PDB entry 7UZB | electron microscopy, 4.10 A resolution (low resolution: residue-level contacts below are approximate; hydrogen-bond / salt-bridge calls are withheld) | chains A and L of the 3 polymer chains in the assembly

# Chain A
Protein: Spike glycoprotein
From: Severe acute respiratory syndrome coronavirus 2
Notes: fragment: Spike S1 domain
Reference sequence: P0DTC2 (SPIKE_SARS2); aligned to UniProt positions 1-1210 over residues 1-1210 (the alignment contains insertions or deletions, so no single offset holds)
Amino-acid sequence (1256 residues; row label = number of the first residue in the row):
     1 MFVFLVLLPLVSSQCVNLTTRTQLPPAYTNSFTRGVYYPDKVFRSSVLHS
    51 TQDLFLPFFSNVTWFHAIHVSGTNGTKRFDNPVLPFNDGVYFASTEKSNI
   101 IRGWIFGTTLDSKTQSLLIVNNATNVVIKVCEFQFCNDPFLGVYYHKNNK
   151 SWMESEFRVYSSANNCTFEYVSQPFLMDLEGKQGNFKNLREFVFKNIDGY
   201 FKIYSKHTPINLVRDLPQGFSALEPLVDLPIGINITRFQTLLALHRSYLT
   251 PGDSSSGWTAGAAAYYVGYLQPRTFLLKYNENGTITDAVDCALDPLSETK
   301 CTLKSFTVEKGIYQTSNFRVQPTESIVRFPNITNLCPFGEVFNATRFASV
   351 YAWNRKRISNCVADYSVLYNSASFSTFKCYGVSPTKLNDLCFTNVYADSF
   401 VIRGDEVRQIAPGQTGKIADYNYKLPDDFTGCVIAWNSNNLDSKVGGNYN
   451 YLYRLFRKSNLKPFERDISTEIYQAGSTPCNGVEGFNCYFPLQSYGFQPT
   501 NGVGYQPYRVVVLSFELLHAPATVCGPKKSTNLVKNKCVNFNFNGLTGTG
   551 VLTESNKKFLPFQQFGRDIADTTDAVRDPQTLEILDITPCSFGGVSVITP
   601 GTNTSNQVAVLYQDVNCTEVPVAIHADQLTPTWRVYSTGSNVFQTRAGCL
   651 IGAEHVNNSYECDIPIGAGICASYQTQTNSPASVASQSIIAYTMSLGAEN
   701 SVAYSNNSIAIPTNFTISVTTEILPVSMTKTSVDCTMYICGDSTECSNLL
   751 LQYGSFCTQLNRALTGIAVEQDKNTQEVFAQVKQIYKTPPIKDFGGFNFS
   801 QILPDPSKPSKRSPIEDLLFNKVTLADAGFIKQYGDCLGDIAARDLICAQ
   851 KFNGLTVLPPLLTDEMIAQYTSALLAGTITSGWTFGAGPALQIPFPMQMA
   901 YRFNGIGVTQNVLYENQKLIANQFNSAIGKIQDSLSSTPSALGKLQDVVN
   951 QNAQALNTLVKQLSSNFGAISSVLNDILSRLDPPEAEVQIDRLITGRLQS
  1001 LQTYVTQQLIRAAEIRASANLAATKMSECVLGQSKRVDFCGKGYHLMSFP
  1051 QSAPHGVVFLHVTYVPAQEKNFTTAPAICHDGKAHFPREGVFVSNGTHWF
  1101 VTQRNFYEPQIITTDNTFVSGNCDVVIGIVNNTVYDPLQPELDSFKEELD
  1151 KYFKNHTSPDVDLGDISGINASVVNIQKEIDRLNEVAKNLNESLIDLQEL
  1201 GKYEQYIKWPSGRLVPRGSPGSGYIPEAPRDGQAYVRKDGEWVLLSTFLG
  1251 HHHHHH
Not modelled in the structure: 1-23, 72-73, 179-186, 677-1256
Differences from the reference sequence: engineered mutation P814 (Phe817 in P0DTC2), P889 (Ala892 in P0DTC2), P896 (Ala899 in P0DTC2), P939 (Ala942 in P0DTC2), P983 (Lys986 in P0DTC2), P984 (Val987 in P0DTC2); expression tag (1211-1256)
UniProt features mapped onto this chain:
  - region: N280 to C301 (Putative superantigen), R403 to D405 (Integrin-binding motif), N448 to F456 (Immunodominant HLA epitope recognized by the CD8+)
  - glycosylation: N17 (N-linked (GlcNAc...) (complex) asparagine), N61 (N-linked (GlcNAc...) (hybrid) asparagine), N74 (N-linked (GlcNAc...) (complex) asparagine), N122 (N-linked (GlcNAc...) (hybrid) asparagine), N149 (N-linked (GlcNAc...) (complex) asparagine), N165 (N-linked (GlcNAc...) (complex) asparagine), N234 (N-linked (GlcNAc...) (high mannose) asparagine), N282 (N-linked (GlcNAc...) (complex) asparagine), T323 (O-linked (GalNAc) threonine), S325 (O-linked (HexNAc...) serine), N331 (N-linked (GlcNAc...) (complex) asparagine), N343 (N-linked (GlcNAc...) (complex) asparagine), N603 (N-linked (GlcNAc...) (hybrid) asparagine), N616 (N-linked (GlcNAc...) (complex) asparagine), N657 (N-linked (GlcNAc...) (complex) asparagine), T676 (O-linked (GlcNAc...) threonine), T678 (O-linked (GlcNAc...) threonine)
Disulfides: C131-C166, C291-C301, C336-C361, C379-C432, C391-C525, C480-C488, C538-C590, C617-C649, C662-C671
Covalently attached groups: N-acetylglucosamine (NAG) linked to N61, N331, N343, N616

# Chain L
Protein: HSW-2 Fab light chain
From: Mus musculus
Notes: antibody fragment or engineered binder
Amino-acid sequence (214 residues; row label = number of the first residue in the row; note: 20 numbers in that range are skipped by the numbering (no residue carries them; nothing is unmodelled there)):
     1 DIQMTQSPASLSASVGEAVTITCRLSENV
    36 YSFLAWYQQKQGKSPQLLVYRA
    65 KTLAEGVP
    74 SRFSGSG
    83 SGTQFSLKINSLQPEDFGTYYCQHHYG
   114 TPPTFGGGTKLEIKRTVAAPSVFIFPPSDEQLKSGTASVVCLLNNFYPRE
   164 AKVQWKVDNALQSGNSQESVTEQDSKDSTYSLSSTLTLSKADYEKHKVYA
   214 CEVTHQGLSSPVTKSFNRGEC
Disulfides: C23-C104, C154-C214

# How chain A and chain L interact
Contacting residue pairs (16):
  K41(A) with Q3(L)
  Y200(A) with D1(L); S26(L)
  G381(A) with Y36(L); F38(L)
  V382(A) with Y36(L); Y108(L)
  S383(A) with Y36(L); Y108(L)
  K386(A) with Y108(L)
  L390(A) with Y108(L)
  T430(A) with R56(L)
  L517(A) with F38(L); R56(L)
  H519(A) with Y55(L); E69(L)
Other interface residues (no listed pair), chain A (12 interface residues in all): D228, P230
Other interface residues (no listed pair), chain L (12 interface residues in all): E27, H107, G109

# Summary
Chain A and chain L each contribute 12 residues to their interface. N-acetylglucosamine is covalently linked
to N61(A), N331(A), N343(A) and N616(A).
Chain A is Spike glycoprotein (Severe acute respiratory syndrome coronavirus 2) and chain L is HSW-2 Fab light
chain (Mus musculus); the structure, Structure of the SARS-CoV-2 S S1 doamin in complex with the mouse
antibody Fab fragment, HSW-2, was determined by electron microscopy, deposited together with 7UZ4, 7UZ6, 7UZ7,
7UZ8, 7UZ9, 7UZA, 7UZC and 7UZD.
